1PBY - chains A and C of the 3 polymer chains in the assembly; structure by X-ray diffraction, 1.70 A resolution.

== Chain A ==
Molecule: quinohemoprotein amine dehydrogenase 60 kDa subunit
Organism: Paracoccus denitrificans
Notes: EC 1.4.99.3
UniProt: Q8VUT0 (Q8VUT0_PARDE); residues 1-489 here correspond to UniProt positions 24-512 (UniProt number = residue number + 23)
Amino-acid sequence (489 residues; each row starts with the number of its first residue):
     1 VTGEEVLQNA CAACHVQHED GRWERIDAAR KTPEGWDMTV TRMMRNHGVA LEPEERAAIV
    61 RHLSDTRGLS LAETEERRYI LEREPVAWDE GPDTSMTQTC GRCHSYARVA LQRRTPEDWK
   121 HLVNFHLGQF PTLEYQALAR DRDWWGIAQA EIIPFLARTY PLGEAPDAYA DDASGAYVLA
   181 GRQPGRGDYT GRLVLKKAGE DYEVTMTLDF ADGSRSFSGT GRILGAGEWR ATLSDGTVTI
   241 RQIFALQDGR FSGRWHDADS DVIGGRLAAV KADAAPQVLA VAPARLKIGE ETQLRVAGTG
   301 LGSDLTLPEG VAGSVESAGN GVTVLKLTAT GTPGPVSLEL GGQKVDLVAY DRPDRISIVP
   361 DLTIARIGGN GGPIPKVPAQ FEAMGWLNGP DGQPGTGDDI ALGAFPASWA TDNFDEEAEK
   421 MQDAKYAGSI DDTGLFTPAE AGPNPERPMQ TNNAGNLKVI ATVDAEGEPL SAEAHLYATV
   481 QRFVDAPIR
Glycans and other covalent adducts: heme c (HEC) linked to Cys11, Cys14, Cys100, Cys103
Metal / ion sites: heme c Fe site 1: His15, Met43; heme c Fe site 2: His104, His126
Ligand contacts:
  - heme c (HEC), molecule 1: Val6, Ala10, Ala13, His15, Arg25, Ile26, Lys31, Trp36, Thr39, Val40, Arg42, Met43, His47, Val49, Leu51, Ile59, Leu63, Arg114, Leu122, Phe125
  - heme c (HEC), molecule 2: Lys31, Met38, Thr39, Arg42, Arg45, Thr99, Arg102, His104, Arg108, Val109, Gln112, Arg114, Trp119, Leu122, Phe125, His126, Phe130, Leu133, Gln136, Trp144, Ile152, Leu156
  - tertiary-butyl alcohol (TBU): Gln183, Phe217, Val238, Ile240, Trp255, Asp257, Ile263

== Chain C ==
Molecule: quinohemoprotein amine dehydrogenase 9 kDa subunit
Organism: Paracoccus denitrificans
Amino-acid sequence (79 residues; each row starts with the number of its first residue):
     1 MNALVGCTTS FDPGWEVDAF GAVSNLCQPM EADLYGCADP CWWPAQVADT LNTYPNWSAG
    61 ADDVMQDWRK LQSVFPETK
Sequence notes: modified residue (43)
Modified positions: Trp43 (trw3-(2-amino-3-hydroxy-propyl)-6-(n'-cyclohexyl-hydrazino)octahydro-indol-7-ol; TRW)
Glycans and other covalent adducts: covalent link Cys7-Glu16; covalent link Cys27-Asp33, Cys41-Asp49; covalent link Cys37-Trp43

== Interface between chain A and chain C ==
Contacting residue pairs - 104 pairs, chain A then chain C:
  Arg45(A) - Thr53(C)
  Arg45(A) - Tyr54(C)  hydrogen bond
  Asn46(A) - Thr53(C)
  Ile80(A) - Val5(C)  hydrophobic
  Arg83(A) - Lys79(C)  hydrogen bond (side chain-backbone)
  Ala87(A) - Ala3(C)
  Ala87(A) - Val5(C)
  Trp88(A) - Asn2(C)
  Trp88(A) - Ala3(C)
  Asp89(A) - Asn2(C)  hydrogen bond (backbone-backbone)
  Asp89(A) - Val5(C)
  Arg102(A) - Thr8(C)  hydrogen bond (backbone-side chain)
  Arg102(A) - Thr9(C)  hydrogen bond (backbone-backbone)
  Arg102(A) - Ser10(C)  hydrogen bond
  Cys103(A) - Cys7(C)
  Cys103(A) - Ala45(C)
  Cys103(A) - Gln46(C)
  Gly128(A) - Asn52(C)
  Gln129(A) - Asn52(C)  hydrogen bond (backbone-side chain)
  Gln129(A) - Thr53(C)  hydrogen bond
  Phe130(A) - Pro44(C)  hydrophobic
  Phe130(A) - Asp49(C)
  Phe130(A) - Thr53(C)
  Pro131(A) - Leu51(C)  hydrophobic
  Pro131(A) - Asn52(C)
  Thr132(A) - Pro40(C)  hydrogen bond (side chain-backbone)
  Thr132(A) - Cys41(C)  hydrogen bond (side chain-backbone)
  Tyr135(A) - Trp42(C)
  Gln136(A) - Asp12(C)
  Gln136(A) - Cys41(C)
  Gln136(A) - Trp42(C)  hydrogen bond (side chain-backbone)
  Ala137(A) - Ser10(C)  hydrogen bond (backbone-side chain)
  Ala137(A) - Phe11(C)
  Ala137(A) - Asp12(C)  hydrogen bond (backbone-side chain)
  Leu138(A) - Thr9(C)
  Arg140(A) - Asp12(C)  salt bridge
  Arg230(A) - Lys79(C)
  Arg241(A) - Thr78(C)
  Arg241(A) - Lys79(C)
  His256(A) - Lys79(C)
  Ala258(A) - Glu77(C)
  Asp259(A) - Glu77(C)
  Asp261(A) - Lys79(C)
  Leu362(A) - Leu4(C)  hydrophobic
  Thr363(A) - Leu4(C)
  Ile364(A) - Leu4(C)  hydrophobic
  Ile364(A) - Cys7(C)  hydrophobic
  Arg366(A) - Cys7(C)  hydrogen bond
  Arg366(A) - Glu16(C)  salt bridge
  Gly369(A) - Trp68(C)
  Asn370(A) - Trp68(C)
  Asn370(A) - Arg69(C)  hydrogen bond (backbone-side chain)
  Gly371(A) - Arg69(C)
  Pro373(A) - Arg69(C)
  Pro373(A) - Leu71(C)
  Pro373(A) - Gln72(C)
  Ile374(A) - Ser73(C)
  Ala441(A) - Trp68(C)
  Gly442(A) - Glu31(C)
  Gly442(A) - Trp68(C)
  Pro443(A) - Glu31(C)
  Pro443(A) - Met65(C)  hydrophobic
  Pro443(A) - Trp68(C)
  Met449(A) - Gln28(C)
  Met449(A) - Pro29(C)
  Gln450(A) - Pro29(C)
  Thr451(A) - Gln28(C)  hydrogen bond
  Thr451(A) - Pro29(C)
  Asn452(A) - Pro29(C)
  Asn452(A) - Met30(C)
  Asn452(A) - Glu31(C)
  Gly455(A) - Val23(C)
  Asn456(A) - Ala22(C)
  Tyr477(A) - Leu4(C)  hydrophobic
  Tyr477(A) - Val17(C)  hydrophobic
  Tyr477(A) - Gly21(C)  hydrogen bond (side chain-backbone)
  Tyr477(A) - Ala22(C)  hydrophobic
  Thr479(A) - Trp15(C)
  Thr479(A) - Glu16(C)  hydrogen bond (side chain-backbone)
  Val480(A) - Trp15(C)
  Val480(A) - Met30(C)  hydrophobic
  Gln481(A) - Trp15(C)  hydrogen bond (backbone-side chain)
  Gln481(A) - Met30(C)
  Arg482(A) - Gly6(C)  hydrogen bond (side chain-backbone)
  Arg482(A) - Ala45(C)  hydrogen bond (side chain-backbone)
  Arg482(A) - Gln46(C)
  Phe483(A) - Leu34(C)  hydrophobic
  Phe483(A) - Gln46(C)  hydrogen bond (backbone-backbone)
  Phe483(A) - Trp57(C)  hydrophobic
  Phe483(A) - Leu71(C)  hydrophobic
  Phe483(A) - Gln72(C)
  Phe483(A) - Ser73(C)
  Phe483(A) - Val74(C)  hydrogen bond (backbone-backbone)
  Val484(A) - Pro44(C)
  Val484(A) - Ala45(C)
  Val484(A) - Gln46(C)  hydrogen bond (backbone-backbone)
  Val484(A) - Val47(C)
  Val484(A) - Ala48(C)
  Val484(A) - Val74(C)  hydrophobic
  Asp485(A) - Phe75(C)
  Ala486(A) - Phe75(C)
  Pro487(A) - Phe75(C)
  Pro487(A) - Lys79(C)
  Arg489(A) - Gly6(C)
Also at the interface, not in a pair above, chain A (65 interface residues in all): Glu34, Tyr79, Glu90, Gly101, His104, Ser105, Gln242, Ile243, Gly372, Ala454, His475
Also at the interface, not in a pair above, chain C (49 interface residues in all): Leu26, Cys27

== Overview ==
65 residues of chain A and 49 residues of chain C are in contact, with 24 hydrogen bonds and 2 salt bridges.
Polar contacts include Arg140(A)-Asp12(C), Arg366(A)-Glu16(C) and Arg45(A)-Tyr54(C). Chain A binds
tertiary-butyl alcohol. Covalently linked heme c: at Cys11(A) and Cys100(A).
Here chain A is quinohemoprotein amine dehydrogenase 60 kDa subunit and chain C is quinohemoprotein amine
dehydrogenase 9 kDa subunit, both from Paracoccus denitrificans. Entry 1PBY (Structure of the Phenylhydrazine
Adduct of the Quinohemoprotein Amine Dehydrogenase from Paracoccus denitrificans at 1.7 A ...) was determined
by X-ray diffraction.
